8WA2 - chains A and C of the 9 polymer chains in the assembly; structure by electron microscopy, 3.00 A resolution.

# Chain A (and C)
Protein: Mst1
From: Chlamydomonas reinhardtii
Notes: chain C of this document is another copy of the same molecule, construct and numbering; everything in this record applies to it too
UniProtKB: A8J9H7 (A8J9H7_CHLRE); residue numbers follow UniProt; this construct covers 1-1987
Chain sequence (1987 residues; numbered 1 to 1987; the number before each row is that of its first residue):
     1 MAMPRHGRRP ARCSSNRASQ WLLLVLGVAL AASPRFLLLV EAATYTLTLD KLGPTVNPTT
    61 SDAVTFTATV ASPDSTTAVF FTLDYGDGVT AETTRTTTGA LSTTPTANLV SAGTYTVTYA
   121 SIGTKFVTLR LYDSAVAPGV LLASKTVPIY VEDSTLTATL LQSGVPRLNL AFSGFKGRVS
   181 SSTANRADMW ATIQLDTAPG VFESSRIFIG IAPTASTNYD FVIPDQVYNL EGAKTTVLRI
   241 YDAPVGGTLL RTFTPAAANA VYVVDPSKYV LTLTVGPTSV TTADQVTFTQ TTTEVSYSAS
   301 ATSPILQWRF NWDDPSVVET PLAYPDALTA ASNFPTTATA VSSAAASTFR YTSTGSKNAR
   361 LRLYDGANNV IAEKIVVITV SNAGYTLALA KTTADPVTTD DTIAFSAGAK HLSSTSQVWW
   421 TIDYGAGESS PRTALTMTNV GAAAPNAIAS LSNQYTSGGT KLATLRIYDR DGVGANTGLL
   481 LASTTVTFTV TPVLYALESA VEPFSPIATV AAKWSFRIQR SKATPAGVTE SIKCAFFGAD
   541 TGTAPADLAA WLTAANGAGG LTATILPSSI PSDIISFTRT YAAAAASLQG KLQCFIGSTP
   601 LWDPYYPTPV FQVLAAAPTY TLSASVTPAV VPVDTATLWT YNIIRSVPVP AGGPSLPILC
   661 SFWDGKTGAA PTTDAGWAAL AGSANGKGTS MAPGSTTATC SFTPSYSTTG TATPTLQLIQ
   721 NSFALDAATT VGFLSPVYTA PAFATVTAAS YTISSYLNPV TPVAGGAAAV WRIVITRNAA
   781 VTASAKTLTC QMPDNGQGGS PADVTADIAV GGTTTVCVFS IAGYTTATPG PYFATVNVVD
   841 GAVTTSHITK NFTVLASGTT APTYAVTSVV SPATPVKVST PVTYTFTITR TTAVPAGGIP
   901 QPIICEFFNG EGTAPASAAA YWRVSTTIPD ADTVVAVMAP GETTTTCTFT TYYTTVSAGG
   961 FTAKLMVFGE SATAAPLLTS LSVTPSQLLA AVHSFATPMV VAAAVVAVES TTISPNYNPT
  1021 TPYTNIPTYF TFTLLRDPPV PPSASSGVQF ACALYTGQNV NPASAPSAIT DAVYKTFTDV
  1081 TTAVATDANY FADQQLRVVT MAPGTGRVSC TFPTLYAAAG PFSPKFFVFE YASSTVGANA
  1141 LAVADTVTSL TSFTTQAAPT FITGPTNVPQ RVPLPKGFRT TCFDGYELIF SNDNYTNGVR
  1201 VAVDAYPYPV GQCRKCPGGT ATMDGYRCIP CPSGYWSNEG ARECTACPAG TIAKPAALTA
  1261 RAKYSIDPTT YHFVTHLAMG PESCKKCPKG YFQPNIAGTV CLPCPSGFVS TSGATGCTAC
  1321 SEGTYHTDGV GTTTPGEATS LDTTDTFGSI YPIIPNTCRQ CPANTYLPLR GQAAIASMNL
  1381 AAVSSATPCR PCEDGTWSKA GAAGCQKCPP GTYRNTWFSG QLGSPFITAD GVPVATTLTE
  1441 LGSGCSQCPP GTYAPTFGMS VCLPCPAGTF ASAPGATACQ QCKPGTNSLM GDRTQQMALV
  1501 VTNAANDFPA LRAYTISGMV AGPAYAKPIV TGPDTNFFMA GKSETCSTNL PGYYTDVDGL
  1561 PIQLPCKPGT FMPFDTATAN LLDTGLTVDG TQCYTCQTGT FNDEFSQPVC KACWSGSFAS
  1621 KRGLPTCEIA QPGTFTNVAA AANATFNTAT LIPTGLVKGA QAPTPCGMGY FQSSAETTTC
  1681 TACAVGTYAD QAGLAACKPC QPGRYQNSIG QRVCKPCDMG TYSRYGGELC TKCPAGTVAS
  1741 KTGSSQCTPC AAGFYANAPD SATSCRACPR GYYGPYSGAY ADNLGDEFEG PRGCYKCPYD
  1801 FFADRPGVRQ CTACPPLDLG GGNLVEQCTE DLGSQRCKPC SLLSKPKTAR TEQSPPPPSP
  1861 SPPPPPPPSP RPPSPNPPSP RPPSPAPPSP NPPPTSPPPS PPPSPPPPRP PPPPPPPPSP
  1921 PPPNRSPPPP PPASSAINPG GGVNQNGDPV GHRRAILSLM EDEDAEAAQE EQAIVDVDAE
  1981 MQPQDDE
Not modelled in the structure: 1-43, 1951-1987 (chain C: 1-43, 1482-1894, 1951-1987)
Modified residues: Pro-1855, Pro-1856, Pro-1857, Pro-1858, Pro-1860, Pro-1862, Pro-1863, Pro-1864, Pro-1865, Pro-1866, Pro-1867, Pro-1868, Pro-1870, Pro-1872, Pro-1873, Pro-1875, Pro-1877, Pro-1878, Pro-1880, Pro-1882, Pro-1883, Pro-1885, Pro-1887, Pro-1888, Pro-1890, Pro-1892, Pro-1893, Pro-1894, Pro-1897, Pro-1898, Pro-1899, Pro-1901, Pro-1902, Pro-1903, Pro-1905, Pro-1906, Pro-1907, Pro-1908, Pro-1910, Pro-1911, Pro-1912, Pro-1913, Pro-1914, Pro-1915, Pro-1916, Pro-1917, Pro-1918, Pro-1920, Pro-1921, Pro-1922, Pro-1923, Pro-1927, Pro-1928, Pro-1929, Pro-1930, Pro-1931, Pro-1932 (4-hydroxyproline; HYP)
Disulfide bonds: Cys-534/Cys-594, Cys-790/Cys-817, Cys-905/Cys-947, Cys-1052/Cys-1110, Cys-1182/Cys-1213, Cys-1216/Cys-1228, Cys-1231/Cys-1244, Cys-1247/Cys-1284, Cys-1287/Cys-1301, Cys-1320/Cys-1358, Cys-1392/Cys-1405, Cys-1408/Cys-1445, Cys-1448/Cys-1462, Cys-1465/Cys-1479, Cys-1482/Cys-1546, Cys-1566/Cys-1593, Cys-1596/Cys-1610, Cys-1613/Cys-1627, Cys-1666/Cys-1680, Cys-1683/Cys-1697, Cys-1700/Cys-1714, Cys-1733/Cys-1747, Cys-1750/Cys-1765, Cys-1768/Cys-1794, Cys-1797/Cys-1811, Cys-1814/Cys-1837, Cys-1828/Cys-1840
Covalent attachments: N-acetylglucosamine (NAG) linked to Asn-851; glycan linked to Asn-1194, Asn-1643, Ser-1854, Ser-1859, Ser-1861, Ser-1869, Ser-1874, Ser-1884, Ser-1889, Ser-1896, Ser-1900, Ser-1904, Ser-1919, Ser-1926
Bound ions: Ca2+: Ser-925, Asp-930, Asp-932
Residues lining bound ligands:
  - alpha-L-arabinofuranose (AHR): Gly-1240, Ala-1241, Arg-1242, Glu-1243
  - oligosaccharide (alpha-L-arabinofuranose, beta-L-arabinofuranose, beta-D-galactofuranose units), molecule 1: Leu-497, Glu-498, Tyr-606, Pro-693
  - oligosaccharide (alpha-L-arabinofuranose, beta-L-arabinofuranose, beta-D-galactofuranose units), molecule 2: Pro-1857, Pro-1858, Pro-1860
  - beta-L-arabinofuranose (FUB), molecule 1: Leu-494, Tyr-495, Ala-496, Leu-497, Trp-602, Tyr-606
  - beta-L-arabinofuranose (FUB), molecule 2: Glu-942, Thr-944, Thr-946, Pro-1903, Pro-1905, Pro-1906, Pro-1907
  - beta-L-arabinofuranose (FUB), molecule 3: Pro-1042, Gly-1104, Pro-1913, Pro-1914, Pro-1915, Pro-1916, Pro-1917
  - beta-L-arabinofuranose (FUB), molecule 4: Glu-1789, Tyr-1795, Lys-1796, Cys-1797, Leu-1832, Glu-1852, Gln-1853, Pro-1855, Pro-1856
  - beta-L-arabinofuranose (FUB), molecule 5: Arg-1792, Pro-1860, Pro-1862, Pro-1863
  - beta-L-arabinofuranose (FUB), molecule 6: Gln-1853, Pro-1855, Pro-1856, Pro-1857
  - beta-L-arabinofuranose (FUB), molecule 7: Pro-1860, Pro-1862, Pro-1863, Pro-1864
  - beta-L-arabinofuranose (FUB), molecule 8: Pro-1862, Pro-1863, Pro-1864, Pro-1865
  - beta-L-arabinofuranose (FUB), molecule 9: Pro-1864, Pro-1865, Pro-1866, Pro-1867, Pro-1868
  - beta-L-arabinofuranose (FUB), molecule 10: Pro-1867, Pro-1868, Pro-1870, Arg-1871
  - beta-L-arabinofuranose (FUB), molecule 11: Pro-1872, Pro-1873, Pro-1875
  - beta-L-arabinofuranose (FUB), molecule 12: Pro-1875, Pro-1877, Pro-1878
  - beta-L-arabinofuranose (FUB), molecule 13: Pro-1877, Pro-1878, Ser-1879, Pro-1880, Arg-1881
  - beta-L-arabinofuranose (FUB), molecule 14: Ser-1879, Pro-1880, Arg-1881, Pro-1882, Pro-1883
  - beta-L-arabinofuranose (FUB), molecule 15: Pro-1882, Pro-1883, Pro-1885
  - beta-L-arabinofuranose (FUB), molecule 16: Pro-1887, Pro-1888, Pro-1890, Asn-1891
  - beta-L-arabinofuranose (FUB), molecule 17: Pro-1890, Asn-1891, Pro-1892, Pro-1893
  - beta-L-arabinofuranose (FUB), molecule 18: Pro-1890, Asn-1891, Pro-1892, Pro-1893, Pro-1894
  - beta-L-arabinofuranose (FUB), molecule 19: Asn-1891, Pro-1892, Pro-1893, Pro-1894, Thr-1895
  - beta-L-arabinofuranose (FUB), molecule 20: Pro-1894, Thr-1895, Pro-1897, Pro-1898
  - beta-L-arabinofuranose (FUB), molecule 21: Pro-1905, Pro-1906, Pro-1907, Pro-1908
  - beta-L-arabinofuranose (FUB), molecule 22: Pro-1907, Pro-1908, Arg-1909, Pro-1910, Pro-1911
  - beta-L-arabinofuranose (FUB), molecule 23: Pro-1908, Arg-1909, Pro-1910, Pro-1911
  - beta-L-arabinofuranose (FUB), molecule 24: Arg-1909, Pro-1910, Pro-1911, Pro-1912
  - beta-L-arabinofuranose (FUB), molecule 25: Pro-1910, Pro-1911, Pro-1912, Pro-1913, Pro-1914
  - beta-L-arabinofuranose (FUB), molecule 26: Pro-1911, Pro-1912, Pro-1913, Pro-1914, Pro-1915
  - beta-L-arabinofuranose (FUB), molecule 27: Pro-1912, Pro-1913, Pro-1914, Pro-1915, Pro-1916
  - alpha-D-galactopyranose (GLA): Pro-1877, Pro-1878, Ser-1879, Pro-1880

# How chain A and chain C interact
Pairs across the interface (38; chain A residue first):
  Leu-141(A) with Val-1330(C), hydrophobic
  Thr-146(A) with Thr-1339(C)
  Pro-148(A) with Leu-1341(C), hydrophobic
  Asn-169(A) with Arg-1200(C)
  Leu-170(A) with Arg-1200(C); Val-1201(C); Ala-1202(C), hydrophobic; Val-1203(C), hydrophobic
  Ala-171(A) with Arg-1200(C), hydrogen bond (backbone-backbone)
  Gly-200(A) with Thr-1259(C)
  Phe-202(A) with Ala-1257(C); Leu-1258(C), hydrophobic; Met-1279(C), hydrophobic
  Ser-205(A) with Asn-1238(C), hydrogen bond
  Arg-206(A) with Glu-1282(C), salt bridge
  Asn-229(A) with Ile-1266(C); Asp-1267(C), hydrogen bond (side chain-backbone)
  Val-245(A) with Pro-1281(C), hydrophobic; Glu-1282(C)
  Arg-1200(A) with Asn-169(C); Leu-170(C); Ala-171(C), hydrogen bond (backbone-backbone)
  Val-1201(A) with Leu-170(C)
  Ala-1202(A) with Leu-170(C), hydrophobic
  Val-1203(A) with Leu-170(C), hydrophobic
  Asn-1238(A) with Ser-205(C), hydrogen bond
  Ala-1257(A) with Phe-202(C)
  Leu-1258(A) with Phe-202(C), hydrophobic
  Thr-1259(A) with Pro-199(C); Gly-200(C)
  Asp-1267(A) with Asn-229(C)
  Met-1279(A) with Phe-202(C), hydrophobic
  Pro-1281(A) with Val-245(C)
  Glu-1282(A) with Val-245(C)
  Thr-1339(A) with Thr-146(C)
  Leu-1341(A) with Phe-126(C), hydrophobic; Thr-146(C)
  Asp-1345(A) with Lys-145(C), salt bridge
Also at the interface, not in a pair above, chain A (36 interface residues in all): Phe-126, Lys-145, Pro-199, Leu-230, Val-1199, Ala-1256, Ile-1266, Val-1330, Ser-1340
Also at the interface, not in a pair above, chain C (36 interface residues in all): Leu-141, Pro-148, Arg-206, Val-227, Pro-244, Ala-1256, Ser-1340, Asp-1345

# In short
Chain A and chain C each contribute 36 residues to their interface, with 5 hydrogen bonds and 2 salt bridges.
Polar contacts include Arg-206(A)/Glu-1282(C), Asp-1345(A)/Lys-145(C) and Ser-205(A)/Asn-1238(C). Ligands of
chain A: alpha-D-galactopyranose, alpha-L-arabinofuranose, oligosaccharide and 27 copies of
beta-L-arabinofuranose.
Chain A and chain C are both Mst1 (Chlamydomonas reinhardtii); the structure, cryo-EM structure of native
mastigonemes isolated from Chlamydomonas reinhardtii at 3.0 angstrom resolution, was determined by electron
microscopy.
